Entry 1WAV (X-ray diffraction, 2.50 A resolution); this record covers chains A and B.

# Chain A
Molecule: Insulin
From: Sus scrofa
UniProtKB: P01315 (INS_PIG); residues 1-21 here correspond to UniProt positions 88-108 (UniProt number = residue number + 87)
Chain sequence (21 residues; row label = number of the first residue in the row):
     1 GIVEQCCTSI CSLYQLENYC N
Disulfides: C6-C11
Residues lining bound ligands: phenol (IPH): C6, S9, I10, C11, L16

# Chain B
Molecule: Insulin
From: Sus scrofa
UniProtKB: P01315 (INS_PIG); residues 1-30 here correspond to UniProt positions 25-54 (UniProt number = residue number + 24)
Chain sequence (30 residues; each row starts with the number of its first residue):
     1 FVNQHLCGSH LVEALYLVCG ERGFFYTPKA
Metal / ion sites: Zn2+: H10 (shared with 1 residue of chain F; 1 residue of chain J)
Residues lining bound ligands: phenol (IPH): H10, L11, A14

# How chain A and chain B interact
Residue-residue contacts - 25 pairs, chain A then chain B:
  G1(A) with P28(B), hydrogen bond (backbone-backbone); K29(B), hydrogen bond (backbone-backbone); A30(B), hydrogen bond (backbone-backbone)
  I2(A) with L11(B), hydrophobic; Y26(B), hydrophobic; T27(B); P28(B)
  V3(A) with P28(B)
  E4(A) with A30(B)
  C7(A) with C7(B), disulfide
  L13(A) with V18(B), hydrophobic
  L16(A) with A14(B), hydrophobic; V18(B); C19(B)
  E17(A) with R22(B), salt bridge
  Y19(A) with L15(B); C19(B); F24(B); F25(B)
  C20(A) with C19(B), disulfide; R22(B); F25(B)
  N21(A) with R22(B), hydrogen bond (backbone-side chain); G23(B); F25(B)
Interface residues without a listed pair, chain A (13 interface residues in all): C6, N18
Interface residues without a listed pair, chain B (17 interface residues in all): Q4, G8
Inter-chain disulfides: C7(A)-C7(B), C20(A)-C19(B)

# Summary
13 residues of chain A and 17 residues of chain B are in contact; the contacts include 2 disulfide bonds, 4
hydrogen bonds and 1 salt bridge. Among the polar pairs are E17(A)-R22(B), N21(A)-R22(B) and G1(A)-P28(B).
Phenol is bound between chain A and chain B.
Here chain A is Insulin and chain B is Insulin, both from Sus scrofa. Entry 1WAV (Crystal structure of form B
monoclinic crystal of insulin) was determined by X-ray diffraction.
